PDB entry 6K1F | X-ray diffraction, 2.50 A resolution | chains A and C of the 6 polymer chains in the assembly

== Chain A (and C) ==
Protein: L-fucose isomerase
From: Raoultella planticola
Notes: EC 5.3.1.25; chain C of this document is another copy of the same molecule, construct and numbering; everything in this record applies to it too
UniProtKB: A0A377T0E7 (A0A377T0E7_RAOPL); numbering as in UniProt (aligned over 1-591)
Amino-acid sequence (612 residues; row label = number of the first residue in the row; numbers below 1 keep their minus sign (Met-20 is residue -20)):
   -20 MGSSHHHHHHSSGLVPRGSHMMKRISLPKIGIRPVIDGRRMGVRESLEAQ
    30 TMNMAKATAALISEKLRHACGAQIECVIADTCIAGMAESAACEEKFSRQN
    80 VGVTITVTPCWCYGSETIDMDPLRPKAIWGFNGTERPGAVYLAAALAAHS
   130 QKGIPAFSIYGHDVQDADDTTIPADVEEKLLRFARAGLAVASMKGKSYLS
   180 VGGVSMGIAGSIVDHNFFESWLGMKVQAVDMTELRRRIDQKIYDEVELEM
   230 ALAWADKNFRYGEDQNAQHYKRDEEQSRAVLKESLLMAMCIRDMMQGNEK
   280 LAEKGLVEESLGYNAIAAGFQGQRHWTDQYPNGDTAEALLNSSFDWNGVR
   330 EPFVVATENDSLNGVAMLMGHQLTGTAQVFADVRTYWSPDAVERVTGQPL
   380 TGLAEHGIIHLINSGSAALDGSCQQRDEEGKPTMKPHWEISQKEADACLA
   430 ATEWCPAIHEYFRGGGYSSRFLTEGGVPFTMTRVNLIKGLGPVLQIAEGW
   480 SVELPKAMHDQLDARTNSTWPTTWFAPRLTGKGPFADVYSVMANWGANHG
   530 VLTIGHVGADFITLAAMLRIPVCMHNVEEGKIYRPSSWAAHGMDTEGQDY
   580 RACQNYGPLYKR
Not modelled in the structure: -20 to 4
Differences from the reference sequence: initiating methionine (-20); expression tag (-19 to 0)
Metal / ion sites: Mn2+: Glu337, Asp361, His528
What the authors report for this chain:
  - Mn2+ coordination: Glu337, Asp361, His528
  - catalytic residues: Glu337, Asp361 (proposed by the authors, not directly observed)

== Interface between chain A and chain C ==
Pairs across the interface (88):
  Met185(A) with Arg18(C); Trp90(C); Tyr92(C); Gly93(C), hydrogen bond (backbone-backbone)
  Gly186(A) with Tyr92(C); Gly93(C); Ser94(C), hydrogen bond (backbone-backbone)
  Ile187(A) with Trp90(C), hydrophobic
  Ala188(A) with Ala127(C), hydrophobic; Gln130(C), hydrogen bond (backbone-side chain)
  Ile191(A) with Ser94(C); Lys131(C)
  Tyr249(A) with Met20(C)
  Gln302(A) with Arg18(C), hydrogen bond
  Arg303(A) with Arg18(C); Tyr92(C), hydrogen bond
  Leu341(A) with Gln130(C)
  Arg363(A) with Thr113(C), hydrogen bond (side chain-backbone); Pro116(C); Val119(C)
  Thr364(A) with Thr113(C); Val143(C)
  Tyr365(A) with Tyr139(C); His141(C); Val143(C)
  Trp366(A) with Thr113(C); Val143(C), hydrophobic
  Ser367(A) with His141(C); Asp142(C), hydrogen bond
  Ala370(A) with Val143(C)
  Arg373(A) with Val143(C), hydrogen bond (side chain-backbone); Gln144(C); Asp145(C), salt bridge
  His438(A) with Met20(C)
  Glu439(A) with Arg18(C); Met20(C); Val22(C)
  Tyr440(A) with Arg18(C), hydrogen bond (backbone-side chain); Val22(C)
  Arg442(A) with Arg18(C); Arg19(C); Met20(C)
  Leu465(A) with Gln130(C)
  Ile466(A) with Ser129(C); Ala569(C), hydrophobic; Tyr585(C)
  Lys467(A) with Ser129(C), hydrogen bond (backbone-backbone); Gln130(C); Lys131(C); Gly132(C); Asn584(C), hydrogen bond (backbone-side chain)
  Gly468(A) with Asn584(C)
  Leu469(A) with Ala569(C); His570(C); Asn584(C)
  Arg494(A) with Thr113(C), hydrogen bond; Glu114(C), salt bridge; Val143(C); Gln144(C); Asp145(C), salt bridge
  Thr495(A) with Thr113(C)
  Pro513(A) with Met572(C)
  Tyr518(A) with Tyr139(C), hydrogen bond (side chain-backbone); Gly140(C); His141(C); Lys158(C), hydrogen bond
  Met521(A) with Tyr139(C)
  Asn523(A) with Ala568(C)
  Gly525(A) with Ala126(C)
  Ala526(A) with Ala122(C)
  Asn527(A) with Trp90(C); Val119(C); Ala122(C); Ala123(C)
  Cys552(A) with Ala569(C); Gly571(C); Met572(C)
  Met553(A) with Met572(C), hydrophobic
  His554(A) with Met572(C)
  Glu575(A) with Gly571(C); Met572(C), hydrogen bond (side chain-backbone); Asp573(C), hydrogen bond (side chain-backbone); Arg580(C), salt bridge
  Gly576(A) with Arg580(C)
  Tyr579(A) with Ala569(C), hydrogen bond (side chain-backbone); His570(C); Gly571(C), hydrogen bond (side chain-backbone); Arg580(C)
Also at the interface, not in a pair above, chain A (46 interface residues in all): Gly189, Val362, Asp369, Val374, Val472, Ala522
Also at the interface, not in a pair above, chain C (40 interface residues in all): Asp16, Glu95, Asn111

== Summary ==
Chain A and chain C form an interface of 46 and 40 residues respectively; the contacts include 18 hydrogen
bonds and 4 salt bridges. Among the polar pairs are Arg373(A)-Asp145(C), Arg494(A)-Glu114(C) and
Arg494(A)-Asp145(C). The paper reports catalytic residues Glu337(A) and Asp361(A); Mn2+ coordination by
Glu337(A), Asp361(A) and His528(A).
Chain A and chain C are both L-fucose isomerase (Raoultella planticola); the structure, Crystal structure of
the L-fucose isomerase from Raoultella sp, was determined by X-ray diffraction (same publication as 6K1G).
